8XA0 - chains 2 and q of the 13 polymer chains in the assembly; structure by electron microscopy, 4.00 A resolution.

# Chain 2
Molecule: Large tegument protein deneddylase
From: Human alphaherpesvirus 3
Notes: EC 3.4.19.12, 3.4.22.-
UniProt: P10220 (LTP_HHV11); residues 3092-3138 here correspond to UniProt positions 3117-3163 (UniProt number = residue number + 25)
Sequence (47 residues; row label = number of the first residue in the row):
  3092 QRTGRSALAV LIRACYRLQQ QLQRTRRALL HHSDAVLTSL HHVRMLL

# Chain q
Molecule: Capsid vertex component 2
From: Human alphaherpesvirus 3
UniProt: P10209 (CVC2_HHV11); residues 1-94 here = UniProt positions 1-94
Sequence (94 residues; each row starts with the number of its first residue):
     1 MDPYCPFDAL DVWEHRRFIV ADSRNFITPE FPRDFWMSPV FNLPRETAAE QVVVLQAQRT
    61 AAAAALENAA MQAAELPVDI ERRLRPIERN VHEI

# Interface between chain 2 and chain q
Residue-residue contacts (20; chain 2 residue first):
  Q3110(2) - V91(q)
  Q3110(2) - H92(q)
  L3113(2) - I87(q)  hydrophobic
  L3113(2) - E88(q)
  L3113(2) - V91(q)  hydrophobic
  T3116(2) - L84(q)
  R3117(2) - L84(q)
  L3120(2) - I80(q)
  L3121(2) - P77(q)  hydrophobic
  L3121(2) - I80(q)  hydrophobic
  L3121(2) - E81(q)
  S3124(2) - L76(q)
  L3128(2) - A73(q)
  L3131(2) - A73(q)  hydrophobic
  V3134(2) - L66(q)  hydrophobic
  R3135(2) - L66(q)
  R3135(2) - E67(q)  salt bridge
  L3138(2) - R59(q)
  L3138(2) - A62(q)  hydrophobic
  L3138(2) - L66(q)  hydrophobic
Other interface residues (no listed pair), chain 2 (14 interface residues in all): C3106, L3109
Other interface residues (no listed pair), chain q (18 interface residues in all): A69, A70, A74, R85

# In short
Chain 2 and chain q form an interface of 14 and 18 residues respectively; the contacts include 1 salt bridge.
Its one salt-bridged contact is R3135(2)-E67(q).
Here chain 2 is Large tegument protein deneddylase and chain q is Capsid vertex component 2, both from Human
alphaherpesvirus 3. Entry 8XA0 (penton capsomer of the VZV C-capsid) was determined by electron microscopy
(same publication as 8X9W, 8X9X, 8X9Y, 8X9Z, 8XA1, 8XA2 and 8XA3).
